Entry 4Z7N (X-ray diffraction, 2.60 A resolution); this record covers chains A and B of the 5 polymer chains in the assembly.

# Chain A
Protein: Integrin alpha-IIb
Source organism: Homo sapiens
UniProtKB: P08514 (ITA2B_HUMAN); residues 1-455 here correspond to UniProt positions 32-486 (UniProt number = residue number + 31)
Sequence (455 residues; row label = number of the first residue in the row):
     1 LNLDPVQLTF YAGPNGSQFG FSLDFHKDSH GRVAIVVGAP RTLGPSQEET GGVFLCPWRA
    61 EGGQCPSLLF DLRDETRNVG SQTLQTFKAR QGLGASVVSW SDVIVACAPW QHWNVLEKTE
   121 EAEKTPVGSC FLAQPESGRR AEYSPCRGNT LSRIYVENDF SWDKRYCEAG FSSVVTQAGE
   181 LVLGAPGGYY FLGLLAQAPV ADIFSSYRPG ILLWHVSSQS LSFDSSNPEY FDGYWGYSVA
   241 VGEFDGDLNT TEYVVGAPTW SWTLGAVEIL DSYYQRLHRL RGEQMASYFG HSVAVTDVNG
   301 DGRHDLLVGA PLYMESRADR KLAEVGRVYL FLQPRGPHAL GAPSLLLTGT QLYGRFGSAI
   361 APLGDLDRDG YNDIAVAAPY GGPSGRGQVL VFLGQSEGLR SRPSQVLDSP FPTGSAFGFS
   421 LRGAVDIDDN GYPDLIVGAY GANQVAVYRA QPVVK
Swiss-Prot annotation at these positions:
  - binding site (Ca(2+)): E243, D245, D247, T250, E252, D297, N299, D301, R303, D305, D365, D367, D369, Y371, D373, D426, D428, N430, Y432, D434
  - glycosylation (N-linked (GlcNAc...) asparagine): N15, N249
Disulfide bonds: C56-C65, C107-C130, C146-C167
Ion coordination: Ca2+ site 1: E243, D245, D247, T250, E252; Ca2+ site 2: D297, N299, D301, R303, D305; Ca2+ site 3: D365, D367, D369, Y371, D373; Ca2+ site 4: D426, D428, N430, Y432, D434

# Chain B
Protein: Integrin beta-3
Source organism: Homo sapiens
UniProtKB: P05106 (ITB3_HUMAN); residues 3-471 here correspond to UniProt positions 29-497 (UniProt number = residue number + 26)
Sequence (469 residues; row label = number of the first residue in the row):
     3 NICTTRGVSS CQQCLAVSPM CAWCSDEALP LGSPRCDLKE NLLKDNCAPE SIEFPVSEAR
    63 VLEDRPLSDK GSGDSSQVTQ VSPQRIALRL RPDDSKNFSI QVRQVEDYPV DIYYLMDLSY
   123 SMKDDLWSIQ NLGTKLATQM RKLTSNLRIG FGAFVDKPVS PYMYISPPEA LENPCYDMKT
   183 TCLPMFGYKH VLTLTDQVTR FNEEVKKQSV SRNRDAPEGG FDAIMQATVC DEKIGWRNDA
   243 SHLLVFTTDA KTHIALDGRL AGIVQPNDGQ CHVGSDNHYS ASTTMDYPSL GLMTEKLSQK
   303 NINLIFAVTE NVVNLYQNYS ELIPGTTVGV LSMDSSNVLQ LIVDAYGKIR SKVELEVRDL
   363 PEELSLSFNA TCLNNEVIPG LKSCMGLKIG DTVSFSIEAK VRGCPQEKEK SFTIKPVGFK
   423 DSLIVQVTFD CDCACQAQAE PNSHRCNNGN GTFECGVCRC GPGWLGSQC
Not modelled in the structure: 467-471
Swiss-Prot annotation at these positions:
  - region: C177 to C184 (Involved in CX3CL1-, NRG1-, FGF1- and IGF1-binding), Q267 to M287 (CX3CL1-binding)
  - binding site (Mg(2+)): S121, S123, E220
  - binding site (Ca(2+)): S123, D126, D127, D158, N215, D217, P219, E220, D251, M335
  - glycosylation (N-linked (GlcNAc...) asparagine): N99, N320, N371, N452
Disulfide bonds: C5-C23, C13-C435, C16-C38, C26-C49, C177-C184, C232-C273, C374-C386, C406-C433, C437-C457, C448-C460
Covalently attached groups: N-acetylglucosamine (NAG) linked to N99, N320, N371
Ion coordination: Mn2+ site 1: S121, S123, E220 (shared with 1 residue of chain G); Mn2+ site 2: S123, D126, D127, D251; Mn2+ site 3: D158, N215, D217, P219, E220
Reported in the primary citation:
  - Mn2+ coordination: S123
  - conformationally variable residues (helix shift): D126, D127

# How chain A and chain B interact
Contacting residue pairs - 63 pairs, chain A then chain B:
  F21(A) - R261(B)
  F21(A) - V266(B)  hydrophobic
  R41(A) - G264(B)  hydrogen bond (side chain-backbone)
  W110(A) - R261(B)  hydrogen bond (side chain-backbone)
  W110(A) - L262(B)  hydrogen bond (side chain-backbone)
  W110(A) - G264(B)
  H112(A) - S162(B)  hydrogen bond
  H112(A) - I167(B)
  E121(A) - S168(B)  hydrogen bond
  E121(A) - P169(B)
  E123(A) - S168(B)
  E123(A) - R216(B)  salt bridge
  K124(A) - I167(B)
  K124(A) - S168(B)  hydrogen bond (backbone-side chain)
  T125(A) - R216(B)
  P126(A) - S162(B)
  P126(A) - P163(B)  hydrophobic
  Y166(A) - R216(B)
  E168(A) - P163(B)
  E168(A) - L262(B)
  F171(A) - R261(B)
  Y190(A) - R216(B)  hydrogen bond (side chain-backbone)
  F191(A) - P163(B)  hydrophobic
  F191(A) - D217(B)
  F231(A) - K253(B)  hydrogen bond (backbone-side chain)
  D232(A) - P219(B)
  D232(A) - K253(B)  salt bridge
  Y234(A) - H255(B)
  Y234(A) - D259(B)
  Y234(A) - L262(B)  hydrophobic
  Y237(A) - L258(B)  hydrogen bond (side chain-backbone)
  Y237(A) - R261(B)
  T259(A) - D259(B)
  W262(A) - L317(B)
  T263(A) - I256(B)
  T263(A) - Y321(B)  hydrogen bond
  M285(A) - L317(B)  hydrophobic
  M285(A) - N320(B)
  M285(A) - Y321(B)  hydrophobic
  M285(A) - L324(B)
  A286(A) - I256(B)  hydrophobic
  A286(A) - L292(B)  hydrophobic
  Y288(A) - I256(B)  hydrophobic
  Y288(A) - A257(B)
  Y288(A) - L258(B)  hydrogen bond (side chain-backbone)
  Y288(A) - D259(B)  hydrogen bond
  H291(A) - L258(B)
  L312(A) - A257(B)  hydrophobic
  L312(A) - L258(B)  hydrophobic
  M314(A) - G293(B)
  M314(A) - L324(B)  hydrophobic
  D319(A) - K384(B)  salt bridge
  K321(A) - E358(B)  salt bridge
  L322(A) - L324(B)
  E324(A) - S291(B)  hydrogen bond
  Y353(A) - G293(B)  hydrogen bond (side chain-backbone)
  Y353(A) - L294(B)
  Y353(A) - E297(B)  hydrogen bond
  R355(A) - L258(B)
  R355(A) - P268(B)
  Y380(A) - P268(B)
  F419(A) - R261(B)
  Y440(A) - V266(B)
Also at the interface, not in a pair above, chain A (43 interface residues in all): Q18, A95, N114, P186, Q284, P311, R320
Also at the interface, not in a pair above, chain B (35 interface residues in all): Y166, A218, A263, P326, E356

# In short
43 residues of chain A face 35 of chain B across their interface; the contacts include 15 hydrogen bonds and 4
salt bridges. Polar pairs include E123(A)-R216(B), D232(A)-K253(B) and D319(A)-K384(B). Covalently linked
N-acetylglucosamine: at N99(B), N320(B) and N371(B). From the paper: Mn2+ coordination by S123(B);
conformational variability at D126(B) and D127(B).
Here chain A is Integrin alpha-IIb and chain B is Integrin beta-3, both from Homo sapiens. Entry 4Z7N
(Integrin alphaIIbbeta3 in complex with AGDV peptide) was determined by X-ray diffraction, deposited together
with 5HDB, 4Z7O and 4Z7Q.
